Entry 8YUA (X-ray diffraction, 2.37 A resolution); this record covers chains B and F of the 6 polymer chains in the assembly.

[Chain B]
Name: Tubulin beta chain
Organism: Sus scrofa
UniProtKB: A0A8D0VN39 (A0A8D0VN39_PIG); residue numbers follow UniProt; this construct covers 1-431
Amino-acid sequence (431 residues; each row starts with the number of its first residue):
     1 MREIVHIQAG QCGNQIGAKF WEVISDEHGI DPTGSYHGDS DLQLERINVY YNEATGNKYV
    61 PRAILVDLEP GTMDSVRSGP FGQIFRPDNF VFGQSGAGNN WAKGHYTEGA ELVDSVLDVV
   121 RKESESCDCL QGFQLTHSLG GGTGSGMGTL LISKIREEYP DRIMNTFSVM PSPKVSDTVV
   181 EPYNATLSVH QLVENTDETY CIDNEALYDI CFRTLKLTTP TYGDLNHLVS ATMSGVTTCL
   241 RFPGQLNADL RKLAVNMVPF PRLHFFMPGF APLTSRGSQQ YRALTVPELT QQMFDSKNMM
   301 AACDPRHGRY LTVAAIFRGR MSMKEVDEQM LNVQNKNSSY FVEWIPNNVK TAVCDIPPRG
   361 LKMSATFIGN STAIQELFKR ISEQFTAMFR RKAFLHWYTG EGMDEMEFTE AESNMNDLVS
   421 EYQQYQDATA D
Not modelled in the structure: 1, 429-431
Bound ions: Mg2+: Gln11 (together with GDP)
Residues lining bound ligands:
  - A1D69 (2-chloranyl-N-(4-methoxyphenyl)-N-methyl-thieno[3,2-d]pyrimidin-4-amine): Cys239, Leu240, Leu246, Ala248, Lys252, Leu253, Asn256, Met257, Thr312, Val313, Ala314, Ala315, Ile316, Asn348, Val349, Lys350, Thr351, Ala352
  - GDP (guanosine-5'-diphosphate): Ala9, Gly10, Gln11, Cys12, Gln15, Ile16, Asp67, Ala97, Asn99, Ser138, Gly140, Gly141, Gly142, Thr143, Gly144, Val169, Pro171, Val175, Asp177, Glu181, Asn204, Leu207, Tyr222, Leu225, Asn226

[Chain F]
Name: Tubulin--tyrosine ligase
Organism: Gallus gallus
Notes: EC 6.3.2.25
UniProtKB: A0A8C9FGJ1 (A0A8C9FGJ1_PAVCR); residue numbers follow UniProt; this construct covers 1-378
Amino-acid sequence (380 residues; each row starts with the number of its first residue):
     1 MYTFVVRDEN SSVYAEVSRL LLATGQWKRL RKDNPRFNLM LGERNRLPFG RLGHEPGLVQ
    61 LVNYYRGADK LCRKASLVKL IKTSPELSES CTWFPESYVI YPTNLKTPVA PAQNGIRHLI
   121 NNTRTDEREV FLAAYNRRRE GREGNVWIAK SSAGAKGEGI LISSEASELL DFIDEQGQVH
   181 VIQKYLEKPL LLEPGHRKFD IRSWVLVDHL YNIYLYREGV LRTSSEPYNS ANFQDKTCHL
   241 TNHCIQKEYS KNYGRYEEGN EMFFEEFNQY LMDALNTTLE NSILLQIKHI IRSCLMCIEP
   301 AISTKHLHYQ SFQLFGFDFM VDEELKVWLI EVNGAPACAQ KLYAELCQGI VDVAISSVFP
   361 LADTGQKTSQ PTSIFIKLHH
Not modelled in the structure: 90, 104-129, 140-143, 150-160, 226-233, 246-253, 255, 361-371
Sequence notes: expression tag (379-380)
Residues lining bound ligands: AMP-PCP (ACP; phosphomethylphosphonic acid adenylate ester): Lys74, Ile148, Gln183, Lys184, Tyr185, Leu186, Lys198, Asp200, Arg202, Arg222, His239, Leu240, Thr241, Asn242, Asp318, Met320, Ile330, Glu331, Asn333

[How chain B and chain F interact]
Contacting residue pairs (11; chain B residue first):
  Leu331(B) with Pro56(F)
  Gln334(B) with Arg36(F), hydrogen bond
  Asn335(B) with Arg36(F), hydrogen bond; Pro56(F); Gly57(F); Leu58(F)
  Lys336(B) with Lys28(F), hydrogen bond (backbone-side chain)
  Ser338(B) with Leu30(F); Asn34(F), hydrogen bond
  Glu343(B) with Asp33(F)
  Asn347(B) with Arg36(F)
Other interface residues (no listed pair), chain F (9 interface residues in all): Thr3

[Summary]
Chain B and chain F form an interface of 7 and 9 residues respectively, with 4 hydrogen bonds. Polar contacts
include Gln334(B)-Arg36(F), Asn335(B)-Arg36(F) and Lys336(B)-Lys28(F). Ligands of chain B: GDP and compound
A1D69. Bound to chain F: AMP-PCP.
Here chain B is Tubulin beta chain (Sus scrofa) and chain F is Tubulin--tyrosine ligase (Gallus gallus). Entry
8YUA (Tubulin-RB3-TTL in complex with compound SI10) was determined by X-ray diffraction together with 8YTX
and 8YU9 from the same study.
